8AB8 - chains C and N of the 20 polymer chains in the assembly; structure by electron microscopy, 2.60 A resolution.

# Chain C (and N)
Protein: Cytochrome b
Source organism: Yarrowia lipolytica
Notes: chain N of this document is another copy of the same molecule, construct and numbering; everything in this record applies to it too
UniProt: Q9B6D0 (CYB_YARLI); residues 1-385 here = UniProt positions 1-385
Amino-acid sequence (385 residues; numbered 1 to 385; the number before each row is that of its first residue):
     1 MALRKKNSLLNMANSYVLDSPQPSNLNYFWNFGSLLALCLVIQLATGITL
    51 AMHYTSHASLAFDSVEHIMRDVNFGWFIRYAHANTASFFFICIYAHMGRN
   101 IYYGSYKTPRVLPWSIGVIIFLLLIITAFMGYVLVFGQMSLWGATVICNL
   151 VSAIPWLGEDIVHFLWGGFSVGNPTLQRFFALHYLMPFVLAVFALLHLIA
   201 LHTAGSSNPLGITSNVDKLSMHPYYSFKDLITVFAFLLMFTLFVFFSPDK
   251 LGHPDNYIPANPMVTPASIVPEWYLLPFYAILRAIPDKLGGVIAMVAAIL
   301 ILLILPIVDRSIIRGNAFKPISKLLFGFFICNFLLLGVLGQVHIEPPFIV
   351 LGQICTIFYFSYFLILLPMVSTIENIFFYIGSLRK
Unresolved in the structure: 384-385
Metal / ion sites: heme Fe site 1: H82, H183; heme Fe site 2: H96, H197
Ligand contacts:
  - decylubiquinone (DCQ; 2-decyl-5,6-dimethoxy-3-methylcyclohexa-2,5-diene-1,4-dione): L122, I125, W142, G143, V146, I147, L150, I269, V270, P271, L275, Y279, L282, M295, V296, I299
  - heme (HEM), molecule 1: W30, G33, S34, L36, A37, F89, I93, H96, M97, R99, N100, S105, R110, P113, W114, G117, V118, I120, F121, L190, A194, H197, L198, L201, S206, S207
  - heme (HEM), molecule 2: L40, Q43, L44, G47, I48, L50, A51, Y54, V65, R79, H82, A83, A86, F89, L124, T127, A128, G131, Y132, L134, V135, F180, H183, Y184, P187, L190, Y274
  - 1,2-diacyl-sn-glycero-3-phosphocholine (PC1): N27, F29, Y94, A95, G98, R99, Y102, Y103, P209, A317, K323, F326, G327, I330, C331, F333
  - phosphatidylethanolamine (PTY), molecule 1: S34, A37, L38, V41, H222, P223, S226, F227, D229, L230, V233, F234
  - phosphatidylethanolamine (PTY), molecule 2: I42, F74, F77, F234, L237, F240, F245
UniProt features mapped onto this chain:
  - binding site (heme b): H82, H96, H183, H197
  - binding site (a ubiquinone): H202

# How chain C and chain N interact
Contacting residue pairs - 51 pairs, chain C then chain N:
  N7(C) - L112(N)
  S8(C) - I199(N)
  S8(C) - T203(N)
  L9(C) - L112(N)  hydrophobic
  L9(C) - I116(N)  hydrophobic
  L9(C) - L196(N)  hydrophobic
  L9(C) - I199(N)  hydrophobic
  M12(C) - I199(N)  hydrophobic
  I48(C) - A181(N)
  I48(C) - L185(N)  hydrophobic
  A51(C) - Q177(N)
  A51(C) - A181(N)  hydrophobic
  M52(C) - Q177(N)
  M52(C) - R178(N)
  M52(C) - A181(N)  hydrophobic
  M52(C) - L182(N)  hydrophobic
  Y54(C) - S56(N)
  Y54(C) - Q177(N)  hydrogen bond (backbone-side chain)
  T55(C) - T55(N)
  T55(C) - H57(N)
  T55(C) - Q177(N)  hydrogen bond
  S56(C) - Y54(N)
  H57(C) - T55(N)
  H57(C) - L60(N)
  L60(C) - L60(N)  hydrophobic
  L112(C) - N7(N)
  L112(C) - L9(N)  hydrophobic
  I116(C) - L9(N)  hydrophobic
  Q177(C) - A51(N)
  Q177(C) - M52(N)
  Q177(C) - Y54(N)  hydrogen bond (side chain-backbone)
  Q177(C) - T55(N)  hydrogen bond
  R178(C) - M52(N)
  F180(C) - F180(N)  hydrophobic
  A181(C) - I48(N)
  A181(C) - A51(N)  hydrophobic
  A181(C) - M52(N)  hydrophobic
  A181(C) - Y184(N)  hydrogen bond (backbone-side chain)
  L182(C) - M52(N)  hydrophobic
  Y184(C) - A181(N)  hydrogen bond (side chain-backbone)
  Y184(C) - Y184(N)  hydrophobic
  Y184(C) - L185(N)
  L185(C) - I48(N)  hydrophobic
  L185(C) - Y184(N)
  L185(C) - F188(N)  hydrophobic
  F188(C) - L185(N)  hydrophobic
  L196(C) - L9(N)  hydrophobic
  I199(C) - S8(N)
  I199(C) - L9(N)  hydrophobic
  I199(C) - M12(N)  hydrophobic
  T203(C) - S8(N)
Other interface residues (no listed pair), chain C (27 interface residues in all): H53, A200
Other interface residues (no listed pair), chain N (27 interface residues in all): H53, A200

# Summary
The chain C/chain N interface involves 27 residues from each chain, with 6 hydrogen bonds. Polar pairs include
Y54(C)-Q177(N), T55(C)-Q177(N) and A181(C)-Y184(N). Chain C binds heme,
1,2-diacyl-sn-glycero-3-phosphocholine, phosphatidylethanolamine and decylubiquinone. From UniProt: 4 heme
b-binding residues and ubiquinone-binding residue H202(C) on chain C.
Chain C and chain N are both Cytochrome b (Yarrowia lipolytica); the structure, Complex III2, b-position, with
decylubiquinone and ascorbate-reduced, was determined by electron microscopy together with 8AB6, 8AB7, 8AB9,
8ABA, 8ABB, 8ABE and 11 further entries from the same study.
